PDB entry 8VQ8 | X-ray diffraction, 2.01 A resolution | chains C and D of the 4 polymer chains in the assembly

[Chain C]
Name: H-2 class II histocompatibility antigen, A-B alpha chain
Source organism: Mus musculus
UniProt: P14434 (HA2B_MOUSE); residues 1-180 here correspond to UniProt positions 26-205 (UniProt number = residue number + 25)
Sequence (188 residues; numbered 1 to 188; the number before each row is that of its first residue):
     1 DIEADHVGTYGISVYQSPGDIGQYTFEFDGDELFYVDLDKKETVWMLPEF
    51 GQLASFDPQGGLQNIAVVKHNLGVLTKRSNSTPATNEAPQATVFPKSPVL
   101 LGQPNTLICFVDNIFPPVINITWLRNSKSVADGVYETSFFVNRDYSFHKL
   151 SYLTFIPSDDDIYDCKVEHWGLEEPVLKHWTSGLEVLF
Disordered / not traced: 187-188
Disulfide bonds: Cys109-Cys165
Sequence notes: expression tag (181-188)
UniProt features mapped onto this chain:
  - glycosylation: Asn120 (N-linked (GlcNAc...) asparagine)

[Chain D]
Name: Nucleoprotein, H-2 class II histocompatibility antigen, A beta chain
Source organism: Influenza A virus
Notes: fragment: 311-325
UniProt: chimeric construct of P69296, P14483: residues -25 to -13 from P69296 (NCAP_I89A4) positions 311-325 (UniProt number = residue number + 336); residues -13 to 186 from P14483 positions 28-216 (UniProt number = residue number + 30)
Sequence (228 residues; numbered -25 to 195 plus 20 insertion-coded residues; 13 numbers in that range are skipped by the numbering (no residue carries them; nothing is unmodelled there); the number before each row is that of its first residue; a row labelled like -13A--13T holds insertion residues (, then the next letters in order); numbers below 1 keep their minus sign (Gln-25 is residue -25)):
   -25 QVYSLIRPNENPA
-13A--13T HKGSGGSIEGRGGSGASGDS
     1 ERHFVYQFMGECYFTNGTQRIRYVTRYIYNREEYVRYDSDVGEHRAVTEL
    51 GRPDAEYWNSQPEILERTRAELDTVCRHNYEGPETHTSLRRLEQPNVVIS
   101 LSRTEALNHHNTLVCSVTDFYPAKIKVRWFRNGQEETVGVSSTQLIRNGD
   151 WTFQVLVMLEMTPRRGEVYTCHVEHPSLKSPITVEWTGGLEVLFQ
Disordered / not traced: -13A to -13T, 98-111, 113, 126-139, 156-173, 182, 184-195
Disulfide bonds: Cys12-Cys76
Covalent attachments: N-acetylglucosamine (NAG) linked to Asn16
Sequence notes: linker (-13C to -13Q); expression tag (187-195)
UniProt features mapped onto this chain:
  - glycosylation: Asn16 (N-linked (GlcNAc...) asparagine)

[How chain C and chain D interact]
Contacting residue pairs (156):
  Ile2(C) - Tyr13(D)  hydrophobic
  Ile2(C) - Arg22(D)
  Glu3(C) - Thr15(D)
  Glu3(C) - Arg20(D)
  Ala4(C) - Tyr13(D)  hydrophobic
  Ala4(C) - Phe14(D)
  Ala4(C) - Thr15(D)
  Asp5(C) - Phe14(D)  hydrogen bond (backbone-backbone)
  Asp5(C) - Thr15(D)
  Asp5(C) - Asn16(D)  hydrogen bond (side chain-backbone)
  His6(C) - Cys12(D)
  His6(C) - Tyr13(D)
  His6(C) - Phe14(D)  hydrogen bond (backbone-backbone)
  His6(C) - Tyr80(D)
  His6(C) - Leu89(D)
  Val7(C) - Cys12(D)
  Val7(C) - Tyr13(D)  hydrophobic
  Gly8(C) - Gly10(D)
  Gly8(C) - Glu11(D)
  Gly8(C) - Cys12(D)  hydrogen bond (backbone-backbone)
  Gly8(C) - Phe14(D)
  Thr9(C) - Gly10(D)
  Tyr10(C) - Leu-21(D)
  Tyr10(C) - Ile-20(D)  hydrogen bond (backbone-backbone)
  Tyr10(C) - Gly10(D)  hydrogen bond (backbone-backbone)
  Tyr10(C) - Cys12(D)  hydrophobic
  Tyr10(C) - Val75(D)  hydrophobic
  Tyr10(C) - Asn79(D)
  Tyr10(C) - Glu84(D)  hydrogen bond
  Gly11(C) - Phe8(D)
  Gly11(C) - Met9(D)
  Gly11(C) - Gly10(D)  hydrogen bond (backbone-backbone)
  Ile12(C) - Phe8(D)
  Ser13(C) - Tyr6(D)
  Ser13(C) - Gln7(D)
  Ser13(C) - Phe8(D)  hydrogen bond (backbone-backbone)
  Val14(C) - Tyr6(D)
  Tyr15(C) - Val5(D)
  Tyr15(C) - Tyr6(D)  hydrogen bond (backbone-backbone)
  Gln16(C) - His3(D)  hydrogen bond
  Gln16(C) - Phe4(D)
  Gln16(C) - Val5(D)
  Ser17(C) - Arg2(D)
  Ser17(C) - His3(D)
  Ser17(C) - Phe4(D)  hydrogen bond (backbone-backbone)
  Pro18(C) - Arg2(D)
  Tyr24(C) - Leu-21(D)
  Phe26(C) - Tyr-23(D)  hydrophobic
  Phe26(C) - Ser-22(D)
  Phe26(C) - Leu-21(D)  hydrophobic
  Phe26(C) - Asn79(D)
  Phe28(C) - Glu84(D)
  Phe28(C) - Ser88(D)
  Phe28(C) - Leu89(D)  hydrophobic
  Gly30(C) - Arg147(D)  hydrogen bond (backbone-side chain)
  Asp31(C) - Tyr121(D)
  Asp31(C) - Arg147(D)  salt bridge
  Asp31(C) - Trp151(D)
  Asp31(C) - Phe153(D)
  Glu32(C) - Trp151(D)  hydrogen bond (backbone-side chain)
  Leu33(C) - Tyr-23(D)
  Leu33(C) - Glu84(D)
  Leu33(C) - Ser88(D)
  Leu33(C) - Trp151(D)  hydrophobic
  Trp45(C) - Tyr-23(D)  hydrophobic
  Met46(C) - Gly149(D)
  Leu47(C) - Arg91(D)
  Leu47(C) - Asp150(D)
  Leu47(C) - Trp151(D)  hydrophobic
  Phe50(C) - Thr87(D)
  Phe50(C) - Ser88(D)
  Phe50(C) - Trp151(D)  hydrophobic
  Leu53(C) - Gln-25(D)
  Leu53(C) - His86(D)
  Ala54(C) - Gln-25(D)
  Ala54(C) - Tyr-23(D)  hydrophobic
  Ala54(C) - Thr87(D)
  Ser55(C) - Gln-25(D)  hydrogen bond (backbone-backbone)
  Ser55(C) - Val-24(D)
  Ser55(C) - Tyr-23(D)  hydrogen bond (backbone-backbone)
  Phe56(C) - Tyr-23(D)
  Gly60(C) - Leu-21(D)
  Asn64(C) - Leu-21(D)
  Asn64(C) - Ile-20(D)  hydrogen bond (side chain-backbone)
  Asn64(C) - Pro-18(D)
  Val67(C) - Pro-18(D)
  Val67(C) - Asn-17(D)
  Val67(C) - Glu-16(D)
  Val68(C) - Tyr6(D)  hydrophobic
  Val68(C) - Phe8(D)  hydrophobic
  His70(C) - Asn-15(D)  hydrogen bond (side chain-backbone)
  His70(C) - Ala-13(D)
  Asn71(C) - Asn-17(D)  hydrogen bond (side chain-backbone)
  Asn71(C) - Glu-16(D)
  Asn71(C) - Asn-15(D)  hydrogen bond (side chain-backbone)
  Asn71(C) - Tyr6(D)  hydrogen bond
  Leu72(C) - Phe4(D)  hydrophobic
  Leu72(C) - Tyr6(D)  hydrophobic
  Leu72(C) - Tyr29(D)  hydrophobic
  Val74(C) - Asn-15(D)
  Val74(C) - Ala-13(D)  hydrophobic
  Leu75(C) - Asn-15(D)
  Leu75(C) - Tyr6(D)  hydrophobic
  Leu75(C) - Tyr29(D)  hydrophobic
  Leu75(C) - Tyr34(D)
  Leu75(C) - Leu50(D)  hydrophobic
  Leu75(C) - Asp54(D)
  Thr76(C) - Phe4(D)
  Thr76(C) - Tyr29(D)  hydrogen bond
  Arg78(C) - Leu50(D)  hydrogen bond (side chain-backbone)
  Arg78(C) - Pro53(D)
  Arg78(C) - Asp54(D)  salt bridge
  Ser79(C) - Tyr29(D)
  Ser79(C) - Leu50(D)
  Ser81(C) - Phe4(D)
  Ser81(C) - Asn30(D)  hydrogen bond
  Thr82(C) - Asn30(D)  hydrogen bond (backbone-side chain)
  Pro83(C) - His3(D)
  Pro83(C) - Phe4(D)  hydrophobic
  Pro83(C) - Asn30(D)
  Ala84(C) - Asn30(D)  hydrogen bond (backbone-side chain)
  Glu87(C) - Arg31(D)  salt bridge
  Phe94(C) - Ile146(D)  hydrophobic
  Phe94(C) - Asn148(D)
  Phe94(C) - Gln154(D)
  Pro95(C) - Gln154(D)  hydrogen bond (backbone-side chain)
  Lys96(C) - Asp119(D)  salt bridge
  Lys96(C) - Asp150(D)  salt bridge
  Lys96(C) - Thr152(D)  hydrogen bond
  Lys96(C) - Gln154(D)  hydrogen bond (backbone-side chain)
  Ser97(C) - Asp119(D)  hydrogen bond
  Pro98(C) - Ser116(D)
  Pro98(C) - Thr118(D)
  Ile108(C) - Asn148(D)
  Phe115(C) - Val5(D)  hydrophobic
  Phe115(C) - Arg31(D)
  Pro116(C) - His3(D)
  Pro116(C) - Val5(D)  hydrophobic
  Pro117(C) - Val5(D)
  Phe140(C) - Arg147(D)
  Val141(C) - Gln7(D)
  Val141(C) - Met9(D)  hydrophobic
  Asp144(C) - Arg31(D)  salt bridge
  Tyr145(C) - Gln7(D)
  Tyr145(C) - Arg26(D)
  Tyr145(C) - Ile28(D)  hydrophobic
  Tyr145(C) - Arg31(D)
  Tyr145(C) - Glu33(D)
  Ser146(C) - Arg31(D)
  Phe147(C) - Gln7(D)
  His148(C) - Arg147(D)  hydrogen bond
  Leu150(C) - Asn148(D)
  Tyr152(C) - Asn148(D)  hydrogen bond (side chain-backbone)
  Tyr152(C) - Gly149(D)
  Tyr152(C) - Asp150(D)
  Trp170(C) - His3(D)
Also at the interface, not in a pair above, chain C (71 interface residues in all): Glu49, Gly61, Val118
Also at the interface, not in a pair above, chain D (65 interface residues in all): Glu1, Gly17, Val24, Tyr27, Pro83

[In short]
71 residues of chain C face 65 of chain D across their interface; the contacts include 32 hydrogen bonds and 6
salt bridges. Polar contacts include Asp31(C)-Arg147(D), Arg78(C)-Asp54(D) and Glu87(C)-Arg31(D).
N-acetylglucosamine is covalently linked to Asn16(D).
Chain C is H-2 class II histocompatibility antigen, A-B alpha chain (Mus musculus) and chain D is
Nucleoprotein, H-2 class II histocompatibility antigen, A beta chain (Influenza A virus); the structure,
Immune receptor complex, was determined by X-ray diffraction (same publication as 9AUD).
